8RDJ - chains D and Y of the 24 polymer chains in the assembly; structure by electron microscopy, 2.62 A resolution.

[Chain D]
Protein: DNA-directed RNA polymerase subunit beta'
Source organism: Sinapis alba
Notes: EC 2.7.7.6
Reference sequence: A0A6C0M5W0 (A0A6C0M5W0_SINAL); residue numbers follow UniProt; this construct covers 1-680
Chain sequence (680 residues; row label = number of the first residue in the row):
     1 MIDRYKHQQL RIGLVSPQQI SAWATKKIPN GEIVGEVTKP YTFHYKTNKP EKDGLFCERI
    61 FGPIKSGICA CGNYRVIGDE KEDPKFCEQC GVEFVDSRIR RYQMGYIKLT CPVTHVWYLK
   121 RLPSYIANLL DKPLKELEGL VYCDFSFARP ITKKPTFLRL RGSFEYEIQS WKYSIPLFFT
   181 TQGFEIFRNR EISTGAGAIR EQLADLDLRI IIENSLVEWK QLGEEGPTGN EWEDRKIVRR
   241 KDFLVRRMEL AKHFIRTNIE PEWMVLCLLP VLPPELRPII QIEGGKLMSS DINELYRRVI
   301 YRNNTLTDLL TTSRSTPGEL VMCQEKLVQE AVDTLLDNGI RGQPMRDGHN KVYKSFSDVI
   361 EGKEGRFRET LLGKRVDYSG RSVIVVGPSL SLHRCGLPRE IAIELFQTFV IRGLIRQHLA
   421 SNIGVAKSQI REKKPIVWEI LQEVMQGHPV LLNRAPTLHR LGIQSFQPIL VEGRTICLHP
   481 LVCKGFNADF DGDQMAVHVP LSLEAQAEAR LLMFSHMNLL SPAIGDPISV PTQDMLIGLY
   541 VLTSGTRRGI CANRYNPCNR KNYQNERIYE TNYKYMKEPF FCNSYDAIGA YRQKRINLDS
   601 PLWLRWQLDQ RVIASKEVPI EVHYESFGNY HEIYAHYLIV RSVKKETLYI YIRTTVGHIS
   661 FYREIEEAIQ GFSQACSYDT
Disordered / not traced: 26-34, 78-84, 226-233, 279-290, 311-320, 559-577, 677-680
Ion coordination: Mg2+: Asp489, Asp491, Asp493 (shared with 1 residue of chain Z)

[Chain Y]
Molecule: 81-nt DNA strand
Sequence (81 nucleotides; row label = number of the first residue in the row):
     1 GGCTTTCGCT TTCGCGTCTC TCTAAAATTG CAGTCCCGCG CGCCGTAGGA CGTACTGACC
    61 TCCATTTTAG GAACCAAATA A
Disordered / not traced: 1-11, 52-81

[Interface between chain D and chain Y]
Contacting residue pairs (20):
  Arg121(D) - DG33(Y)  salt bridge to the phosphate
  Asp234(D) - DA25(Y)  hydrogen bond to the phosphate
  Asp234(D) - DA26(Y)  hydrogen bond to the phosphate
  Arg235(D) - DA25(Y)  phosphate contact
  Arg235(D) - DA26(Y)  hydrogen bond to the phosphate
  Arg235(D) - DA27(Y)  hydrogen bond to the base
  Lys236(D) - DT23(Y)  sugar contact
  Lys236(D) - DA24(Y)  salt bridge to the phosphate
  Lys236(D) - DA25(Y)  base contact
  Ile237(D) - DA25(Y)  hydrogen bond to the phosphate
  Gly339(D) - DA32(Y)  phosphate contact
  Ile340(D) - DA32(Y)  phosphate contact
  His349(D) - DT46(Y)  salt bridge to the phosphate
  His349(D) - DA47(Y)  sugar contact
  Lys363(D) - DC36(Y)  salt bridge to the phosphate
  Lys363(D) - DC37(Y)  salt bridge to the phosphate
  Arg368(D) - DC35(Y)  salt bridge to the phosphate
  Arg375(D) - DC39(Y)  salt bridge to the phosphate
  Arg381(D) - DC39(Y)  sugar contact
  Ala455(D) - DG38(Y)  sugar contact
Other interface residues (no listed pair), chain D (14 interface residues in all): Pro456
Other interface residues (no listed pair), chain Y (15 interface residues in all): DT34

[Overview]
14 residues of chain D face 15 of chain Y across their interface; the contacts include 5 hydrogen bonds and 7
salt bridges. Polar contacts include Arg235(D)-DA27(Y), Asp234(D)-DA25(Y) and Asp234(D)-DA26(Y). The Mg2+ site
is built by Asp489(D), Asp491(D) and Asp493(D).
Here chain D is DNA-directed RNA polymerase subunit beta' (Sinapis alba) and chain Y is an 81-nt DNA strand.
Entry 8RDJ (Plastid-encoded RNA polymerase transcription elongation complex (Integrated model)) was determined
by electron microscopy, deposited together with 8R5O, 8R6S and 8RAS.
